Entry 7SPC (electron microscopy, 2.95 A resolution); this record covers chains AB1 and EF2 of the 34 polymer chains in the assembly.

[Chain AB1]
Protein: TraV
Source organism: Salmonella typhi
UniProtKB: Q8KNL2 (Q8KNL2_SALTI); residue numbers follow UniProt; this construct covers 1-204
Sequence (204 residues; numbered 1 to 204; the number before each row is that of its first residue):
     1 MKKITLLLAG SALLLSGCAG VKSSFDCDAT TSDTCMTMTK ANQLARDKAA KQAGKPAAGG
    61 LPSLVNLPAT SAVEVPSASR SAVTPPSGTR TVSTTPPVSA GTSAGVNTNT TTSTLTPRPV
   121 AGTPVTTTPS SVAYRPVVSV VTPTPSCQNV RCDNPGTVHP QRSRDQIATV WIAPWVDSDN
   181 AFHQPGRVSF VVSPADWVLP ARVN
Disordered / not traced: 1-17, 55-204
What the authors report for this chain:
  - post-translational modification sites: Cys18

[Chain EF2]
Protein: TraB
Source organism: Salmonella typhi
UniProtKB: Q8KNL7 (Q8KNL7_SALTI); residues 1-453 here = UniProt positions 1-453
Sequence (453 residues; each row starts with the number of its first residue):
     1 MANVNKVVRR RQVALLIALV LGIGAGGAGT WMVSEMNLKK APPAKAPKGE PAPDMTGVVN
    61 QSFDNKVQRS AIAEAQRLNK ETQTEIKKLR TEMGLVSRDL KGSQDRIREL EDQNQLLQTQ
   121 LEAGKNFDSL SAEPLPGALA SQGKPAPAGN VPPPTSFWPA GGGQAPAAPV MTPIQRPGMM
   181 DSQEFSLPDT GPKKPRFPWI SSGSFVEAIV VEGADANASV TGDKNTAPMQ LRLTGKVQMP
   241 NDEEFDLTGC FVTLEAWGDV SSERAIVRSR SISCKLGDDD IDQKIAGHVS FMGKNGIKGE
   301 VVMRNGQILL YAGGAGFLDG IGKGIEKASS TTVGVGATAS MSAADIGQAG LGGGVSSAAK
   361 TLSDYYIKRA EQYHPVIPIG AGNEVTLVFQ DGFQLETLEE ARAKAAARKK QNQPSASSTP
   421 AAMPGNTPDM LKQLQDFRVG DTVDPATGQV VTQ
Disordered / not traced: 1-193, 332-354, 414-453
Disulfide bonds: Cys250-Cys274

[Interface between chain AB1 and chain EF2]
Residue-residue contacts - 10 pairs, chain AB1 then chain EF2:
  Asp33(AB1) - Lys294(EF2)
  Cys35(AB1) - Met292(EF2)
  Met36(AB1) - Met292(EF2)
  Met36(AB1) - Gly293(EF2)
  Met38(AB1) - Phe205(EF2)  hydrophobic
  Met38(AB1) - Val388(EF2)  hydrophobic
  Thr39(AB1) - Phe205(EF2)
  Thr39(AB1) - Glu207(EF2)
  Asn42(AB1) - Phe205(EF2)
  Arg46(AB1) - Asp242(EF2)  salt bridge
Other interface residues (no listed pair), chain AB1 (8 interface residues in all): Thr37
Other interface residues (no listed pair), chain EF2 (10 interface residues in all): Gln238, Ser290, Thr386

[Summary]
Chain AB1 and chain EF2 form an interface of 8 and 10 residues respectively, with 1 salt bridge. The
salt-bridged pair is Arg46(AB1)-Asp242(EF2). The paper reports a modification site at Cys18(AB1).
Chain AB1 is TraV and chain EF2 is TraB, both from Salmonella typhi; the structure, Models for C17
reconstruction of Outer Membrane Core Complex (OMCC) of Type IV Secretion System (T4SS) ..., was determined by
electron microscopy, deposited together with 7SPB, 7SPI, 7SPJ and 7SPK.
